PDB entry 8FCJ | electron microscopy, 2.83 A resolution | chains E and N of the 15 polymer chains in the assembly

[Chain E]
Molecule: Type I-B CRISPR-associated protein Cas7
Source organism: Nostoc sp. 'Peltigera membranacea cyanobiont' 210A
UniProt: A0A235IG15 (A0A235IG15_9NOSO); residue numbers follow UniProt; this construct covers 1-323
Chain sequence (323 residues; each row starts with the number of its first residue):
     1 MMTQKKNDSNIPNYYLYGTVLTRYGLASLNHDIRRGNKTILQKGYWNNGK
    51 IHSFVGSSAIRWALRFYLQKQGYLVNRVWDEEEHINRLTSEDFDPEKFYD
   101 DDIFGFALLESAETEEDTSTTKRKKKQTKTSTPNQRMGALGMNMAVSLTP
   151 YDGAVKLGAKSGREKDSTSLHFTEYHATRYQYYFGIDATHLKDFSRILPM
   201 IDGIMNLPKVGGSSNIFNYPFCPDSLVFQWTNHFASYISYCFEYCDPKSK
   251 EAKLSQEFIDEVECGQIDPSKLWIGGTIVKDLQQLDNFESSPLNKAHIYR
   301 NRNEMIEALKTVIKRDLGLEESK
Disordered / not traced: 1-11, 112-131, 320-323
Reported in the primary citation:
  - binding site for the 71-nt RNA strand: Arg34

[Chain N]
Molecule: Target DNA strand
Sequence (65 nucleotides; numbered 1 to 65; the number before each row is that of its first residue):
     1 ATATCTACGCGTAGATATATCTACGTTTAACAGTGGCCTTATTAAATGAC
    51 TTCTCCATGATCTAC
Disordered / not traced: 1-27

[Interface between chain E and chain N]
Residue-residue contacts - 25 pairs, chain E then chain N:
  Arg34(E) - DT34(N)  base contact
  Arg34(E) - DG35(N)  base contact
  Arg34(E) - DG36(N)  hydrogen bond to the base
  Gly36(E) - DG33(N)  phosphate contact
  Asn37(E) - DA32(N)  sugar contact
  Asn37(E) - DG33(N)  hydrogen bond to the phosphate
  Leu109(E) - DT40(N)  base contact
  Leu109(E) - DA41(N)  sugar contact
  Glu110(E) - DT40(N)  phosphate contact
  Ser111(E) - DA41(N)  sugar contact
  Ser111(E) - DT42(N)  hydrogen bond to the phosphate
  Arg163(E) - DA29(N)  base contact
  Arg163(E) - DA30(N)  base contact
  Lys165(E) - DA30(N)  hydrogen bond to the base
  Lys165(E) - DC31(N)  base contact
  Asp166(E) - DC31(N)  phosphate contact
  Ser167(E) - DC31(N)  phosphate contact
  Ser167(E) - DA32(N)  phosphate contact
  Ser167(E) - DG33(N)  sugar contact
  Thr168(E) - DG33(N)  hydrogen bond to the base
  Thr168(E) - DT34(N)  sugar contact
  Ser169(E) - DC31(N)  hydrogen bond to the base
  Leu170(E) - DC31(N)  base contact
  Leu170(E) - DA32(N)  base contact
  His171(E) - DG33(N)  hydrogen bond to the base
Other interface residues (no listed pair), chain E (16 interface residues in all): Thr39, Phe172
Other interface residues (no listed pair), chain N (12 interface residues in all): DC37

[Summary]
The interface between chain E and chain N involves 16 residues on one side and 12 on the other, with 7
hydrogen bonds. Polar contacts include Arg34(E)-DG36(N), Lys165(E)-DA30(N) and Thr168(E)-DG33(N). From the
paper: a binding site for the 71-nt RNA strand at Arg34(E).
Chain E is Type I-B CRISPR-associated protein Cas7 (Nostoc sp. 'Peltigera membranacea cyanobiont' 210A) and
chain N is Target DNA strand; the structure, Cryo-EM structure of Cascade-DNA (P23) complex in type I-B CAST
system, was determined by electron microscopy (same publication as 8FCU, 8FCV, 8FCW, 8FD2, 8FD3, 8FF4 and
8FF5).
